PDB entry 2OT1 | X-ray diffraction, 2.05 A resolution | chains A and B of the 4 polymer chains in the assembly

Chain A (and B):
Protein: Fructose-bisphosphate aldolase A
From: Oryctolagus cuniculus
Notes: EC 4.1.2.13; chain B of this document is another copy of the same molecule, construct and numbering; everything in this record applies to it too
Reference sequence: P00883 (ALDOA_RABIT); residues 1-363 here correspond to UniProt positions 2-364 (UniProt number = residue number + 1)
Amino-acid sequence (363 residues; row label = number of the first residue in the row):
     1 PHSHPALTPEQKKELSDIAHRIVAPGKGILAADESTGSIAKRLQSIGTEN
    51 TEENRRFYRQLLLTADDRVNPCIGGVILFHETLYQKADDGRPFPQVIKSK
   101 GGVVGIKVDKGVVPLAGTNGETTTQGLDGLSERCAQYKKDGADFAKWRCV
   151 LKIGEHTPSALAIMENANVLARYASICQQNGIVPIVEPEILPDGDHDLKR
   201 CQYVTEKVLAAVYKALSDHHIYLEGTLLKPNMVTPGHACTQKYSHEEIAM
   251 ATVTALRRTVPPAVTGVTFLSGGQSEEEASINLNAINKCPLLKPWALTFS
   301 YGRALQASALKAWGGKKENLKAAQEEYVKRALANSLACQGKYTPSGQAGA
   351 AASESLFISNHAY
Disordered / not traced: 346-359 (chain B: 346-358)
UniProt features mapped onto this chain:
  - active site: E187 (Proton acceptor), K229 (Schiff-base intermediate with dihydroxyacetone-P)
  - binding site (beta-D-fructose 1,6-bisphosphate): R42, S271 to G273, S300, R303
  - site: C72 (Essential for substrate cleavage), K107 (Essential for substrate cleavage), K146 (Alkylation inactivates the enzyme), H361 (Alkylation inactivates the enzyme), Y363 (Necessary for preference for fructose 1,6-bisphosphate over fructose 1-phosphate)
  - modified residue: T8 (Phosphothreonine), S35 (Phosphoserine), S38 (Phosphoserine), K41 (N6-acetyllysine), S45 (Phosphoserine), K98 (N6-(2-hydroxyisobutyryl)lysine), K107 (N6-acetyllysine), K110 (N6-acetyllysine), S131 (Phosphoserine), K146 (N6-(2-hydroxyisobutyryl)lysine), S271 (Phosphoserine), K311 (N6-malonyllysine), K329 (N6-acetyllysine), N360 (Deamidated asparagine)
  - cross-link: K41 (Glycyl lysine isopeptide (Lys-Gly) (interchain with G-Cter in SUMO1))
Ligand contacts: N3P (N-(4-chlorophenyl)-3-(phosphonooxy)naphthalene-2-carboxamide): E34, R42, Y58, G302, R303, Q306, A307, L310

How chain A and chain B interact:
Pairs across the interface (54):
  H2(A) with H156(B)
  H4(A) with G117(B); T118(B); N119(B); H156(B), hydrogen bond
  A6(A) with G117(B)
  K110(A) with D128(B), salt bridge
  V113(A) with R172(B)
  L115(A) with R172(B)
  A116(A) with S175(B); Q179(B); H220(B)
  G117(A) with H4(B); A6(B); H220(B)
  T118(A) with H4(B)
  N119(A) with H4(B)
  T123(A) with R172(B)
  Q125(A) with D128(B); G129(B), hydrogen bond (side chain-backbone)
  G126(A) with D128(B), hydrogen bond (backbone-side chain)
  L127(A) with Q125(B); D128(B), hydrogen bond (backbone-side chain)
  D128(A) with K110(B), salt bridge; Q125(B); G126(B), hydrogen bond (side chain-backbone); L127(B), hydrogen bond (side chain-backbone); D128(B), hydrogen bond (backbone-side chain)
  G129(A) with Q125(B), hydrogen bond (backbone-side chain)
  H156(A) with H2(B), hydrogen bond; H4(B)
  L161(A) with D218(B); H219(B); H220(B)
  M164(A) with N168(B); D218(B)
  E165(A) with N168(B), hydrogen bond; R172(B); H219(B)
  N168(A) with M164(B); E165(B), hydrogen bond; N168(B)
  R172(A) with V113(B); L115(B); T123(B); E165(B), salt bridge
  S175(A) with A116(B)
  Q179(A) with A116(B)
  D218(A) with L161(B)
  H219(A) with L161(B); E165(B)
  H220(A) with A116(B); G117(B); L161(B)

Summary:
The chain A/chain B interface involves 27 residues from each chain; the contacts include 11 hydrogen bonds and
3 salt bridges. Polar pairs include K110(A)-D128(B), R172(A)-E165(B) and H4(A)-H156(B). Bound to chain A:
compound N3P.
Chain A and chain B are both Fructose-bisphosphate aldolase A (Oryctolagus cuniculus); the structure,
Fructose-1,6-bisphosphate aldolase from rabbit muscle in complex with naphthol AS-E phosphate, a competitive
inhibitor, was determined by X-ray diffraction together with 2OT0 from the same study.
